Entry 4NIL (X-ray diffraction, 2.18 A resolution); this record covers chain A.

== Chain A ==
Molecule: Dihydropteroate Synthase
Organism: Bacillus anthracis
Notes: EC 2.5.1.15
Reference sequence: Q81VW8 (Q81VW8_BACAN); residues 2-277 here correspond to UniProt positions 5-280 (UniProt number = residue number + 3)
Sequence (297 residues; numbered -19 to 277; the number before each row is that of its first residue; numbers below 1 keep their minus sign (Met-19 is residue -19)):
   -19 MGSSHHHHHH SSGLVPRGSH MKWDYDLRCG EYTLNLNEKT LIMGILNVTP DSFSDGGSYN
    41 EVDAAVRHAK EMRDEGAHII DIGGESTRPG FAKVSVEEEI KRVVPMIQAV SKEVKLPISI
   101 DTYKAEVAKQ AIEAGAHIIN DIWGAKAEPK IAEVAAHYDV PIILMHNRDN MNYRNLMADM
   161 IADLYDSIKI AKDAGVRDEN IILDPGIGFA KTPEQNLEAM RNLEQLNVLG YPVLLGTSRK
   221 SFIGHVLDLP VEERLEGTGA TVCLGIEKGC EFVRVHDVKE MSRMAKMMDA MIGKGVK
Unresolved in the structure: -19 to 0, 275-277
Construct notes: expression tag (-19 to 1)
Ligand contacts: 2O8 (4-[(trifluoromethyl)sulfanyl]benzamide): Leu235, Glu236, Glu260, Met264
Reported in the primary citation:
  - binding site for 2O8: Leu235, Glu236, Glu260, Met264

== Overview ==
Bound to chain A: compound 2O8. The paper reports a binding site for 2O8 at Leu235, Glu236 and Glu260 among
others.
Chain A is Dihydropteroate Synthase (Bacillus anthracis); the structure, Crystal structure of B. anthracis
DHPS with compound 5: 4-[(trifluoromethyl)sulfanyl]benzamide, was determined by X-ray diffraction, deposited
together with 4NHV, 4NIR and 4NL1.
